Entry 7KGB (electron microscopy, 2.70 A resolution); this record covers chains A and C of the 52 polymer chains in the assembly.

== Chain A ==
Molecule: 23S rRNA
Source organism: Mycobacterium tuberculosis (strain ATCC 25618 / H37Rv)
Sequence (3138 nucleotides; numbered 1 to 3138; the number before each row is that of its first residue):
     1 UUGUAAGUGUCUAAGGGCGCAUGGUGGAUGCCUUGGCAUCGAGAGCCGAU
    51 GAAGGACGUGGGAGGCUGCGAUAUGCCUCGGGGAGCUGUCAACCGAGCGU
   101 GGAUCCGAGGAUUUCCGAAUGGGGAAACCCAGCACGAGUGAUGUCGUGCU
   151 ACCCGCAUCUGAAUAUAUAGGGUGCGGGAGGGAACGCGGGGAAGUGAAAC
   201 AUCUCAGUACCCGUAGGAGGAGAAAACAAUUGUGAUUCCGCAAGUAGUGG
   251 CGAGCGAACGCGGAACAGGCUAAACCGCACGCAUGGGUAACCGGGUAGGG
   301 GUUGUGUGUGCGGGGUUGUGGGAGGAUAUGUCUCAGCGCUACCCGGCUGA
   351 GAGGCAGUCAGAAAGUGUCGUGGUUAGCGGAAGUGGCCUGGGAUGGUCUG
   401 CCGUAGACGGUGAGAGCCCGGUACGCGAAAACCCGGCACCUGCCUAGUAU
   451 CAAUUCCCGAGUAGCAGCGGGCCCGUGGAAUCCGCUGUGAAUCCGCCGGG
   501 ACCACCCGGUAAGCCUAAAUACUCCUCGAUGACCGAUAGCGGAUUAGUAC
   551 CGUGAGGGAAUGGUGAAAAGUACCCCGGGAGGGGAGUGAAAGAGUACCUG
   601 AAACCGUGUGCCUACAAUCCGUCAGAGCCUCCUUUUCCUCUCCGGAGGAG
   651 GGUGGUGAUGGCGUGCCUUUUGAAGAAUGAGCCUGCGAGUCAGGGACAUG
   701 UCGCAAGGUUAACCCGUGUGGGGUAGCCGCAGCGAAAGCGAGUCUGAAUA
   751 GGGCGACCCACACGCGCAUACGCGCGUGUGAAUAGUGGCGUGUUCUGGAC
   801 CCGAAGCGGAGUGAUCUACCCAUGGCCAGGGUGAAGCGCGGGUAAGACCG
   851 CGUGGAGGCCCGAACCCACUUAGGUUGAAGACUGAGGGGAUGAGCUGUGG
   901 GUAGGGGUGAAAGGCCAAUCAAACUCCGUGAUAGCUGGUUCUCCCCGAAA
   951 UGCAUUUAGGUGCAGCGUUGCGUGGUUCACCGCGGAGGUAGAGCUACUGG
  1001 AUGGCCGAUGGGCCCUACUAGGUUACUGACGUCAGCCAAACUCCGAAUGC
  1051 CGUGGUGUAAAGCGUGGCAGUGAGACGGCGGGGGAUAAGCUCCGUACGUC
  1101 GAAAGGGAAACAGCCCAGAUCGCCGGCUAAGGCCCCCAAGCGUGUGCUAA
  1151 GUGGGAAAGGAUGUGCAGUCGCAAAGACAACCAGGAGGUUGGCUUAGAAG
  1201 CAGCCACCCUUGAAAGAGUGCGUAAUAGCUCACUGGUCAAGUGAUUGUGC
  1251 GCCGAUAAUGUAGCGGGGCUCAAGCACACCGCCGAAGCCGCGGCACAUCC
  1301 ACCUUGUGGUGGGUGUGGGUAGGGGAGCGUCCCUCAUUCAGCGAAGCCAC
  1351 CGGGUGACCGGUGGUGGAGGGUGGGGGAGUGAGAAUGCAGGCAUGAGUAG
  1401 CGACAAGGCAAGUGAGAACCUUGCCCGCCGAAAGACCAAGGGUUCCUGGG
  1451 CCAGGCCAGUCCGCCCAGGGUGAGUCGGGACCUAAGGCGAGGCCGACAGG
  1501 CGUAGUCGAUGGACAACGGGUUGAUAUUCCCGUACCCGUGUGUGGGCGCC
  1551 CGUGACGAAUCAGCGGUACUAACCACCCAAAACCGGAUCGAUCACUCCCC
  1601 UUCGGGGGUGUGGAGUUCUGGGGCUGCGUGGGAACUUCGCUGGUAGUAGU
  1651 CAAGCGAAGGGGUGACGCAGGAAGGUAGCCGUACCAGUCAGUGGUAACAC
  1701 UGGGGCAAGCCGGUAGGGAGAGCGAUAGGCAAAUCCGUCGCUCACUAAUC
  1751 CUGAGAGGUGACGCAUAGCCGGUUGAGGCGAAUUCGGUGAUCCUCUGCUG
  1801 CCAAGAAAAGCCUCUAGCGAGCACACACACGGCCCGUACCCCAAACCGAC
  1851 ACAGGUGGUCAGGUAGAGCAUACCAAGGCGUACGAGAUAACUAUGGUUAA
  1901 GGAACUCGGCAAAAUGCCCCCGUAACUUCGGGAGAAGGGGGACCGGAAUA
  1951 UCGUGAACACCCUUGCGGUGGGAGCGGGAUCCGGUCGCAGAAACCAGUGA
  2001 GGAGCGACUGUUUACUAAAAACACAGGUCCGUGCGAAGUCGCAAGACGAU
  2051 GUAUACGGACUGACGCCUGCCCGGUGCUGGAAGGUUAAGAGGACCCGUUA
  2101 ACCCGCAAGGGUGAAGCGGAGAAUUUAAGCCCCAGUAAACGGCGGUGGUA
  2151 ACUAUAACCAUCCUAAGGUAGCGAAAUUCCUUGUCGGGUAAGUUCCGACC
  2201 UGCACGAAUGGCGUAACGACUUCUCAACUGUCUCAACCAUAGACUCGGCG
  2251 AAAUUGCACUACGAGUAAAGAUGCUCGUUACGCGCGGCAGGACGAAAAGA
  2301 CCCCGGGACCUUCACUACAACUUGGUAUUGAUGUUCGGUACGGUUUGUGU
  2351 AGGAUAGGUGGGAGACUGUGAAACCUCGACGCCAGUUGGGGCGGAGUCGU
  2401 UGUUGAAAUACCACUCUGAUCGUAUUGGGCAUCUAACCUCGAACCCUGAA
  2451 UCGGGUUUAGGGACAGUGCCUGGCGGGUAGUUUAACUGGGGCGGUUGCCU
  2501 CCUAAAAUGUAACGGAGGCGCCCAAAGGUUCCCUCAACCUGGACGGCAAU
  2551 CAGGUGGCGAGUGUAAAUGCACAAGGGAGCUUGACUGCGAGACUUACAAG
  2601 UCAAGCAGGGACGAAAGUCGGGAUUAGUGAUCCGGCACCCCCGAGUGGAA
  2651 GGGGUGUCGCUCAACGGAUAAAAGGUACCCCGGGGAUAACAGGCUGAUCU
  2701 UCCCCAAGAGUCCAUAUCGACGGGAUGGUUUGGCACCUCGAUGUCGGCUC
  2751 GUCGCAUCCUGGGGCUGGAGCAGGUCCCAAGGGUUGGGCUGUUCGCCCAU
  2801 UAAAGCGGCACGCGAGCUGGGUUUAGAACGUCGUGAGACAGUUCGGUCUC
  2851 UAUCCGCCGCGCGCGUCAGAAACUUGAGGAAACCUGUCCCUAGUACGAGA
  2901 GGACCGGGACGGACGAACCUCUGGUGCACCAGUUGUCCCGCCAGGGGCAC
  2951 CGCUGGAUAGCCACGUUCGGUCAGGAUAACCGCUGAAAGCAUCUAAGCGG
  3001 GAAACCUUCUCCAAGAUCAGGUUUCUCACCCACUUGGUGGGAUAAGGCCC
  3051 CCCGCAGAACACGGGUUCAAUAGGUCAGACCUGGAAGCUCAGUAAUGGGU
  3101 GUAGGGAACUGGUGCUAACCGGCCGAAAACUUACAACA
Not modelled in the structure: 1-4, 1013-1022, 3133-3138
Modified residues: 5MU (5-methyluridine 5'-monophosphate) at position 2177, 6MZ (N6-methyladenosine-5'-monophosphate) at position 2268, 6MZ (N6-methyladenosine-5'-monophosphate) at position 2296, OMG (o2'-methylguanosine-5'-monophosphate) at position 2489, OMC (o2'-methylycytidine-5'-monophosphate) at position 2736, OMG (o2'-methylguanosine-5'-monophosphate) at position 2791
Metal / ion sites: Mg2+ site 1: A13, G15, G16; Mg2+ site 2: A14, G15; Mg2+ site 3: C31, G1370; Mg2+ site 4: C46, G217; Mg2+ site 5 near U72 (its only coordinating residue here); Mg2+ site 6 near U120 (its only coordinating residue here); Mg2+ site 7: A162, U166; Mg2+ site 8: G194, U2481; Mg2+ site 9 near G194 (its only coordinating residue here); Mg2+ site 10: A199, C200; Mg2+ site 11 near G220 (its only coordinating residue here); Mg2+ site 12 near C251 (its only coordinating residue here); 204 more Mg2+ sites not listed
Residues lining bound ligands: Sequanamycin 9 (WDP): G874, U875, G877, G880, A881, 6MZ_2296, A2297, A2300, A2741, G2743, U2744, U2847, C2848, U2849

== Chain C ==
Protein: 50S ribosomal protein L2
Source organism: Mycobacterium tuberculosis (strain ATCC 25618 / H37Rv)
Reference sequence: P9WHA5 (RL2_MYCTU); residues 1-280 here = UniProt positions 1-280
Chain sequence (280 residues; each row starts with the number of its first residue):
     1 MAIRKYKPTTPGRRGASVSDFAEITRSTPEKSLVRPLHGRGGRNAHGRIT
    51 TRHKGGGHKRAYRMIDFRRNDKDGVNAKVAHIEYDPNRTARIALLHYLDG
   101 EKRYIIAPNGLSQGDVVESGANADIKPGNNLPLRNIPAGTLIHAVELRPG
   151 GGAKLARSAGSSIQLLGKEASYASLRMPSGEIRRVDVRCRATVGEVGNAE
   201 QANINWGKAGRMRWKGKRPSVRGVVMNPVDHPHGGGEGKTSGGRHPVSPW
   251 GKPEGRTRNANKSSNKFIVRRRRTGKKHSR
Not modelled in the structure: 1, 274-280
Metal / ion sites: Mg2+ site 1: Ser-220 (shared with C2024(A), G2062(A) of chain A); Mg2+ site 2 near Gly-234 (its only coordinating residue here); Mg2+ site 3 near Gly-238 (its only coordinating residue here)

== How chain A and chain C interact ==
Pairs across the interface - 262 pairs, chain A then chain C:
  C819(A) / Arg-43(C)  hydrogen bond to the base
  C819(A) / Arg-218(C)  hydrogen bond to the phosphate
  C820(A) / Gly-41(C)  sugar contact
  C820(A) / Arg-43(C)  hydrogen bond to the sugar
  C820(A) / Gly-55(C)  phosphate contact
  C820(A) / Gly-56(C)  phosphate contact
  C820(A) / Arg-218(C)  salt bridge to the phosphate
  C821(A) / Gly-39(C)  sugar contact
  C821(A) / Gly-55(C)  phosphate contact
  C821(A) / Gly-56(C)  hydrogen bond to the phosphate
  A822(A) / His-38(C)  phosphate contact
  A822(A) / Gly-39(C)  hydrogen bond to the phosphate
  U823(A) / Lys-59(C)  salt bridge to the phosphate
  A834(A) / Lys-7(C)  phosphate contact
  A834(A) / Thr-9(C)  sugar contact
  A835(A) / Arg-4(C)  hydrogen bond to the sugar
  A835(A) / Lys-7(C)  phosphate contact
  G857(A) / Thr-10(C)  hydrogen bond to the phosphate
  G857(A) / Arg-13(C)  sugar contact
  G858(A) / Thr-10(C)  hydrogen bond to the phosphate
  G858(A) / Gly-12(C)  phosphate contact
  G858(A) / Arg-13(C)  salt bridge to the phosphate
  G858(A) / Lys-208(C)  salt bridge to the phosphate
  G858(A) / Ala-209(C)  hydrogen bond to the base
  G858(A) / Gly-210(C)  hydrogen bond to the base
  C859(A) / Thr-10(C)  sugar contact
  A893(A) / Lys-208(C)  salt bridge to the phosphate
  A893(A) / Ala-209(C)  base contact
  A893(A) / Gly-210(C)  sugar contact
  A893(A) / Arg-213(C)  hydrogen bond to the base
  A893(A) / Trp-214(C)  hydrogen bond to the phosphate
  A893(A) / Pro-219(C)  base contact
  G901(A) / Arg-43(C)  base contact
  G901(A) / Gly-47(C)  sugar contact
  U902(A) / His-46(C)  sugar contact
  U902(A) / Gly-47(C)  sugar contact
  U902(A) / Arg-48(C)  sugar contact
  A903(A) / Arg-48(C)  salt bridge to the phosphate
  G904(A) / Arg-48(C)  salt bridge to the phosphate
  G906(A) / Arg-48(C)  hydrogen bond to the sugar
  G907(A) / Arg-48(C)  sugar contact
  U908(A) / Arg-48(C)  phosphate contact
  U908(A) / Ile-49(C)  hydrogen bond to the phosphate
  G909(A) / Ile-49(C)  phosphate contact
  G909(A) / Arg-218(C)  salt bridge to the phosphate
  G909(A) / Asp-230(C)  hydrogen bond to the base
  A910(A) / Arg-218(C)  salt bridge to the phosphate
  A910(A) / Pro-219(C)  sugar contact
  A910(A) / Val-221(C)  sugar contact
  A911(A) / Val-221(C)  base contact
  A911(A) / Val-225(C)  hydrogen bond to the sugar
  A911(A) / Met-226(C)  base contact
  A911(A) / Asp-230(C)  base contact
  G913(A) / Asn-227(C)  hydrogen bond to the sugar
  G913(A) / Val-229(C)  base contact
  C1501(A) / His-46(C)  phosphate contact
  G1662(A) / Ser-32(C)  phosphate contact
  U1663(A) / Lys-31(C)  salt bridge to the phosphate
  G1664(A) / Lys-31(C)  hydrogen bond to the base
  A1665(A) / Lys-31(C)  sugar contact
  A1727(A) / Val-75(C)  base contact
  A1727(A) / Asp-99(C)  sugar contact
  G1728(A) / Asp-99(C)  base contact
  G1728(A) / Glu-101(C)  hydrogen bond to the sugar
  G1737(A) / Asp-99(C)  hydrogen bond to the base
  G1737(A) / Gly-100(C)  hydrogen bond to the sugar
  G1737(A) / Lys-102(C)  phosphate contact
  U1738(A) / Leu-98(C)  sugar contact
  U1738(A) / Gly-100(C)  sugar contact
  U1738(A) / Lys-102(C)  phosphate contact
  C1802(A) / Arg-4(C)  salt bridge to the phosphate
  C1802(A) / Phe-21(C)  phosphate contact
  A1803(A) / His-58(C)  base contact
  A1803(A) / Arg-211(C)  salt bridge to the phosphate
  A1803(A) / Trp-214(C)  stacking on the base
  A1804(A) / Phe-21(C)  base contact
  A1804(A) / Ser-27(C)  base contact
  A1804(A) / His-58(C)  sugar contact
  A1804(A) / Lys-59(C)  sugar contact
  A1804(A) / Arg-60(C)  salt bridge to the phosphate
  A1804(A) / Arg-63(C)  hydrogen bond to the sugar
  A1804(A) / Tyr-84(C)  stacking on the base
  A1804(A) / Pro-86(C)  phosphate contact
  G1805(A) / His-58(C)  hydrogen bond to the base
  G1805(A) / Lys-59(C)  sugar contact
  G1805(A) / Arg-60(C)  phosphate contact
  G1805(A) / Ala-61(C)  hydrogen bond to the phosphate
  G1805(A) / Arg-63(C)  salt bridge to the phosphate
  G1805(A) / Pro-86(C)  phosphate contact
  A1806(A) / Pro-36(C)  sugar contact
  A1806(A) / Lys-59(C)  hydrogen bond to the sugar
  A1806(A) / Ala-61(C)  phosphate contact
  A1807(A) / Pro-36(C)  sugar contact
  U1928(A) / Arg-14(C)  hydrogen bond to the sugar
  C1929(A) / Pro-8(C)  phosphate contact
  G1930(A) / Pro-8(C)  base contact
  G1930(A) / Arg-14(C)  hydrogen bond to the base
  A2007(A) / Pro-11(C)  hydrogen bond to the base
  C2008(A) / Pro-11(C)  base contact
  C2022(A) / Val-221(C)  phosphate contact
  C2022(A) / Arg-222(C)  salt bridge to the phosphate
  C2022(A) / Val-225(C)  phosphate contact
  A2023(A) / Pro-219(C)  sugar contact
  A2023(A) / Ser-220(C)  sugar contact
  A2023(A) / Val-221(C)  phosphate contact
  A2023(A) / Arg-222(C)  salt bridge to the phosphate
  C2024(A) / Ala-209(C)  sugar contact
  C2024(A) / Ser-220(C)  hydrogen bond to the phosphate
  A2025(A) / Asn-205(C)  hydrogen bond to the sugar
  A2025(A) / Trp-206(C)  hydrogen bond to the sugar
  A2025(A) / Gly-207(C)  hydrogen bond to the sugar
  A2025(A) / Lys-208(C)  sugar contact
  A2025(A) / Met-212(C)  sugar contact
  G2026(A) / Ile-204(C)  phosphate contact
  G2026(A) / Asn-205(C)  sugar contact
  G2026(A) / Trp-206(C)  hydrogen bond to the phosphate
  C2030(A) / Glu-254(C)  sugar contact
  G2031(A) / Gly-255(C)  sugar contact
  G2031(A) / Arg-256(C)  salt bridge to the phosphate
  G2031(A) / Thr-257(C)  hydrogen bond to the sugar
  G2031(A) / Arg-271(C)  salt bridge to the phosphate
  G2031(A) / Arg-272(C)  salt bridge to the phosphate
  U2032(A) / Arg-256(C)  phosphate contact
  U2032(A) / Thr-257(C)  sugar contact
  U2032(A) / Arg-258(C)  hydrogen bond to the phosphate
  U2032(A) / Arg-271(C)  salt bridge to the phosphate
  U2032(A) / Arg-272(C)  salt bridge to the phosphate
  G2033(A) / Leu-155(C)  base contact
  G2033(A) / Met-177(C)  base contact
  G2033(A) / Pro-178(C)  base contact
  G2033(A) / Ser-179(C)  hydrogen bond to the base
  G2033(A) / Glu-181(C)  hydrogen bond to the sugar
  G2033(A) / Arg-183(C)  hydrogen bond to the phosphate
  G2033(A) / Arg-258(C)  salt bridge to the phosphate
  C2034(A) / Leu-147(C)  sugar contact
  C2034(A) / Arg-183(C)  salt bridge to the phosphate
  C2034(A) / Arg-258(C)  salt bridge to the phosphate
  C2034(A) / Lys-262(C)  salt bridge to the phosphate
  C2034(A) / Ser-264(C)  hydrogen bond to the phosphate
  G2035(A) / Lys-154(C)  salt bridge to the phosphate
  A2037(A) / Thr-257(C)  hydrogen bond to the sugar
  G2038(A) / Thr-50(C)  base contact
  G2038(A) / Thr-51(C)  hydrogen bond to the base
  G2038(A) / Thr-257(C)  phosphate contact
  U2039(A) / Thr-50(C)  base contact
  U2039(A) / Trp-250(C)  sugar contact
  U2039(A) / Lys-252(C)  salt bridge to the phosphate
  C2040(A) / Asn-44(C)  hydrogen bond to the base
  C2040(A) / His-46(C)  hydrogen bond to the sugar
  C2040(A) / Arg-48(C)  phosphate contact
  C2040(A) / Thr-50(C)  sugar contact
  G2041(A) / Arg-48(C)  salt bridge to the phosphate
  G2045(A) / Asn-44(C)  base contact
  G2045(A) / His-46(C)  base contact
  A2046(A) / Asn-44(C)  hydrogen bond to the base
  A2046(A) / Ala-45(C)  hydrogen bond to the sugar
  C2047(A) / Arg-40(C)  sugar contact
  C2047(A) / Gly-42(C)  sugar contact
  C2047(A) / Arg-43(C)  sugar contact
  C2047(A) / Asn-44(C)  sugar contact
  C2047(A) / Thr-50(C)  hydrogen bond to the base
  C2047(A) / Thr-51(C)  base contact
  G2048(A) / Thr-51(C)  hydrogen bond to the sugar
  G2048(A) / Lys-54(C)  hydrogen bond to the phosphate
  A2049(A) / Lys-54(C)  salt bridge to the phosphate
  U2050(A) / Arg-35(C)  base contact
  U2050(A) / Leu-37(C)  phosphate contact
  U2050(A) / Arg-40(C)  salt bridge to the phosphate
  U2050(A) / Tyr-62(C)  stacking on the base
  G2051(A) / Tyr-62(C)  phosphate contact
  G2051(A) / Asn-87(C)  sugar contact
  G2051(A) / Arg-88(C)  salt bridge to the phosphate
  G2051(A) / Arg-157(C)  salt bridge to the phosphate
  U2052(A) / Arg-88(C)  salt bridge to the phosphate
  U2052(A) / Lys-154(C)  hydrogen bond to the sugar
  U2052(A) / Leu-155(C)  sugar contact
  U2052(A) / Ala-156(C)  hydrogen bond to the sugar
  U2052(A) / Arg-157(C)  salt bridge to the phosphate
  U2052(A) / Ser-158(C)  hydrogen bond to the phosphate
  A2053(A) / Ala-156(C)  hydrogen bond to the phosphate
  A2053(A) / Arg-157(C)  hydrogen bond to the phosphate
  A2053(A) / Ser-158(C)  hydrogen bond to the phosphate
  A2053(A) / Ser-161(C)  hydrogen bond to the phosphate
  A2053(A) / Pro-178(C)  sugar contact
  A2053(A) / Ser-179(C)  hydrogen bond to the sugar
  U2054(A) / Ser-158(C)  sugar contact
  U2054(A) / Ala-159(C)  hydrogen bond to the sugar
  U2054(A) / Gly-160(C)  base contact
  U2054(A) / Ala-199(C)  hydrogen bond to the base
  U2054(A) / Gln-201(C)  hydrogen bond to the phosphate
  U2054(A) / Ala-202(C)  hydrogen bond to the base
  A2055(A) / Thr-89(C)  phosphate contact
  A2055(A) / Ser-158(C)  hydrogen bond to the sugar
  A2055(A) / Gln-201(C)  phosphate contact
  C2056(A) / Lys-54(C)  phosphate contact
  G2057(A) / Thr-51(C)  sugar contact
  G2057(A) / Lys-54(C)  salt bridge to the phosphate
  G2058(A) / Arg-52(C)  salt bridge to the phosphate
  G2058(A) / His-53(C)  salt bridge to the phosphate
  G2058(A) / Ser-248(C)  sugar contact
  G2058(A) / Pro-249(C)  phosphate contact
  A2059(A) / Arg-52(C)  salt bridge to the phosphate
  A2059(A) / His-231(C)  salt bridge to the phosphate
  A2059(A) / His-233(C)  hydrogen bond to the phosphate
  A2059(A) / Val-247(C)  sugar contact
  A2059(A) / Pro-249(C)  phosphate contact
  C2060(A) / Arg-222(C)  phosphate contact
  C2060(A) / Gly-223(C)  hydrogen bond to the phosphate
  C2060(A) / Val-224(C)  hydrogen bond to the phosphate
  C2060(A) / His-233(C)  salt bridge to the phosphate
  U2061(A) / Arg-222(C)  salt bridge to the phosphate
  U2061(A) / Val-224(C)  phosphate contact
  G2062(A) / Arg-222(C)  hydrogen bond to the base
  U2075(A) / His-245(C)  hydrogen bond to the base
  G2076(A) / His-245(C)  sugar contact
  C2077(A) / Glu-254(C)  sugar contact
  C2077(A) / Gly-255(C)  phosphate contact
  U2078(A) / Gly-255(C)  phosphate contact
  U2078(A) / Arg-256(C)  hydrogen bond to the phosphate
  G2079(A) / Arg-256(C)  salt bridge to the phosphate
  A2139(A) / Pro-246(C)  sugar contact
  C2140(A) / Gly-242(C)  phosphate contact
  C2140(A) / Arg-244(C)  sugar contact
  C2140(A) / His-245(C)  sugar contact
  G2141(A) / Ser-241(C)  phosphate contact
  G2141(A) / Gly-242(C)  phosphate contact
  U2209(A) / Lys-239(C)  base contact
  U2209(A) / Thr-240(C)  base contact
  U2209(A) / Ser-241(C)  hydrogen bond to the sugar
  G2210(A) / Lys-239(C)  salt bridge to the phosphate
  C2310(A) / Pro-228(C)  sugar contact
  U2311(A) / Pro-228(C)  phosphate contact
  U2312(A) / Arg-244(C)  salt bridge to the phosphate
  U2322(A) / Asn-259(C)  phosphate contact
  U2439(A) / Arg-148(C)  hydrogen bond to the sugar
  G2441(A) / Arg-148(C)  salt bridge to the phosphate
  G2441(A) / Pro-149(C)  hydrogen bond to the sugar
  G2441(A) / Gly-150(C)  sugar contact
  G2441(A) / Gly-151(C)  sugar contact
  A2442(A) / Arg-68(C)  salt bridge to the phosphate
  A2442(A) / Gly-150(C)  sugar contact
  A2459(A) / Arg-188(C)  hydrogen bond to the sugar
  G2460(A) / Arg-188(C)  salt bridge to the phosphate
  G2461(A) / Lys-266(C)  hydrogen bond to the phosphate
  G2462(A) / Lys-266(C)  salt bridge to the phosphate
  G2466(A) / Asn-261(C)  phosphate contact
  G2477(A) / Arg-244(C)  salt bridge to the phosphate
  A2828(A) / Glu-237(C)  phosphate contact
  A2828(A) / Gly-238(C)  phosphate contact
  A2828(A) / Lys-239(C)  phosphate contact
  C2829(A) / Gly-238(C)  phosphate contact
  C2829(A) / Lys-239(C)  hydrogen bond to the phosphate
  U2834(A) / Gly-243(C)  hydrogen bond to the sugar
  G2835(A) / Gly-243(C)  sugar contact
  A2836(A) / Pro-228(C)  phosphate contact
  A2836(A) / Gly-234(C)  phosphate contact
  A2836(A) / Gly-235(C)  phosphate contact
  A2836(A) / Gly-236(C)  hydrogen bond to the phosphate
  G2837(A) / Gly-235(C)  phosphate contact
  G2837(A) / Gly-236(C)  hydrogen bond to the phosphate
  G2837(A) / Glu-237(C)  hydrogen bond to the base
  A2838(A) / Glu-237(C)  phosphate contact
Interface residues without a listed pair, chain A (121 interface residues in all): A856, G892, A912, A922, A1485, G1486, G1502, G1667, C1739, A2036, A2063, A2215, U2323, A2465, G2476
Interface residues without a listed pair, chain C (145 interface residues in all): Tyr-6, Val-18, Ser-19, Pro-29, Phe-67, Gly-74, Lys-78, His-96, Tyr-97, Tyr-172, Asn-198, Pro-232, Gly-251, Ile-268

== Summary ==
121 residues of chain A face 145 of chain C across their interface, with 77 hydrogen bonds, 49 salt bridges
and 3 aromatic stacking contacts. Polar contacts include C819(A)/Arg-43(C), G858(A)/Ala-209(C) and
G858(A)/Gly-210(C). Bound to chain A: Sequanamycin 9.
Here chain A is 23S rRNA and chain C is 50S ribosomal protein L2, both from Mycobacterium tuberculosis (strain
ATCC 25618 / H37Rv). Entry 7KGB (CryoEM structure of A2296-methylated Mycobacterium tuberculosis ribosome
bound with SEQ-9) was determined by electron microscopy (same publication as 7SFR).
